PDB entry 8UDL | electron microscopy, 2.37 A resolution | chains A and T of the 5 polymer chains in the assembly

[Chain A]
Protein: DNA polymerase subunit gamma-1
Source organism: Homo sapiens
Notes: EC 2.7.7.7
UniProtKB: P54098 (DPOG1_HUMAN); residue numbers follow UniProt; this construct covers 1-1239
Chain sequence (1239 residues; each row starts with the number of its first residue):
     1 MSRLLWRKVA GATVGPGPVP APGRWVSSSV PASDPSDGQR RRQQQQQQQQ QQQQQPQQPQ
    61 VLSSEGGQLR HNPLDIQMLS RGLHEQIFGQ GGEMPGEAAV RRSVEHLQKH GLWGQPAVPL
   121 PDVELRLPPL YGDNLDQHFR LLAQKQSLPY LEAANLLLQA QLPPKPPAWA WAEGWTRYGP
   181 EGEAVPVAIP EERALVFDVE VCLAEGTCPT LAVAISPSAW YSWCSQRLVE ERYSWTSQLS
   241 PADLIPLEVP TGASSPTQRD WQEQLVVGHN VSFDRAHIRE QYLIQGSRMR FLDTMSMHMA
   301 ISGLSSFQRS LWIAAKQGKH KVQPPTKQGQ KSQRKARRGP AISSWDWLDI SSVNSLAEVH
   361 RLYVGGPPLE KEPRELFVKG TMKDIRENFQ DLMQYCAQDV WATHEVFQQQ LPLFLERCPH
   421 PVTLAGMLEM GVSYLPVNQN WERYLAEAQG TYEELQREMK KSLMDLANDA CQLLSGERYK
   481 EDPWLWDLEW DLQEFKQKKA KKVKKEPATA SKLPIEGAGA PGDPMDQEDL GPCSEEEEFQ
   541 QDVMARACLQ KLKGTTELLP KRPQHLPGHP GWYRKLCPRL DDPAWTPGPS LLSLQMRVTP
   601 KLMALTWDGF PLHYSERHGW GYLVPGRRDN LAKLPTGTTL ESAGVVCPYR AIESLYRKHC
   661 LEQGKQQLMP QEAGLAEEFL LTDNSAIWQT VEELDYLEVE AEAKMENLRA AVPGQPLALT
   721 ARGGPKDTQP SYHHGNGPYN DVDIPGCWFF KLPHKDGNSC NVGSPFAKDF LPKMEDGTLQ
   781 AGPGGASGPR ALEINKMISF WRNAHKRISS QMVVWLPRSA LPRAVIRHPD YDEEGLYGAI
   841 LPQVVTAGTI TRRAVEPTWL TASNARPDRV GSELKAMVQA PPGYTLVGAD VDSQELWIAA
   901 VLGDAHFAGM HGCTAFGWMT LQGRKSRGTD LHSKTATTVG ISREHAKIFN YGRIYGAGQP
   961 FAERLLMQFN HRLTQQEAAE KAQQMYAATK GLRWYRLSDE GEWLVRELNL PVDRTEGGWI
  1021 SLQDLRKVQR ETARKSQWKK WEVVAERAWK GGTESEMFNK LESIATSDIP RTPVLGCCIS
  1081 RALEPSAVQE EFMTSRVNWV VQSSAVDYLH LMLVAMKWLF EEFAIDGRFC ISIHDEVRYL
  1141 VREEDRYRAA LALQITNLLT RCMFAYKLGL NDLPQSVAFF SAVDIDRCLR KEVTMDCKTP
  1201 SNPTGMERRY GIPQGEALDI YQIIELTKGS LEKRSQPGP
Disordered / not traced: 1-68, 252-259, 317-341, 500-529, 632-644, 664-729, 998-1048, 1236-1239
Cystine bridges: Cys418-Cys1077
UniProt features mapped onto this chain:
  - region: Gln43 to Gln55 (Does not contribute to polymerase and exonuclease enzymatic activities), Thr858 to Asn864 (Trigger loop)
  - motif: Val196 to Glu200 (Exo I), Val267 to Arg275 (Exo II), Tyr395 to Thr403 (Exo III), Val887 to Leu896 (Pol A), Arg943 to Gly958 (Pol B), His1134 to Val1141 (Pol C)
  - active site: Asp198 (Exonuclease activity)
  - binding site (DNA): Ser306, Ser593, Lys806, Thr849, Thr1094, Ser1095
  - binding site (RNA): Arg579, His754, Gly763, Lys768, Ser863, Arg869
  - binding site (a 2'-deoxyribonucleoside 5'-triphosphate): Asp890, Val891, Ser893, Glu895, Arg943, Lys947, Tyr951, Asp1135
  - binding site (Mg(2+)): Asp890, Val891, Asp1135
  - site (Critical for replication fidelity and mismatch recognition): Arg853, Gln1102
  - natural variant: Arg3 (R3P: In PEOB1 and SANDO), Gln55 (Q55QQ; Q55QQQ), Arg227 (R227W: In PEOB1 and MTDPS4B), Arg232 (R232G: In MTDPS4A; R232H: In LS), Leu244 (L244P: In MTDPS4A), Thr251 (T251I: In PEOB1, MTDPS4A and MTDPS4B), Gly268 (G268A: In PEOB1), Arg275 (R275Q: Found in a patient with epileptic encephalopathy, developmental delay and moderate intellectual disability; uncertain significance), His277 (H277L: In PEOB1; uncertain significance), Gly303 (G303R: In MTDPS4A), Leu304 (L304R: In PEOB1 and SANDO; L304SANDO: In PEOB1), Ser305 (S305R: In MTDPS4A), 52 further natural variant entries in UniProt
  - mutagenesis: Asp198 (D198A: Abolishes exonuclease activity; when associated with A-200. Decreases polymerase exonucleolytic proofreading by 30-fold for the T:G mismatch and by 14-fold for the A:A mismatch ...), Glu200 (E200A: Abolishes exonuclease activity; when associated with A-198. Decreases polymerase exonucleolytic proofreading by 30-fold for the T:G mismatch and by 14-fold for the A:A mismatch ...), Asp274 (D274A: Unable to idle at the 5'-end of the nascent DNA strand. Continues DNA synthesis into double-stranded DNA past the 5'-end creating a flap structure that cannot be ligated), Lys498 (K498C: Decreases processive DNA synthesis), Lys499 (K499C: Decreases processive DNA synthesis), Lys501 (K501C: Decreases processive DNA synthesis), Val543 to Leu558 (Markedly decreases the stimulation by POLG2, resulting in impaired processive DNA synthesis), Leu549 (L549N: Decreases processive DNA synthesis), Leu552 (L552N: Decreases processive DNA synthesis), Lys553 (K553N: Decreases processive DNA synthesis), Arg853 (R853A: Abolishes primer DNA extention in the presence of dNTPs. Impairs intrinsic polymerase processivity. Enhances exonuclease activity leading to primer DNA degradation), Asp890 (D890N: Abolishes DNA polymerase activity), 1 further mutagenesis entry in UniProt
What the authors report for this chain:
  - conformationally variable residues (side-chain flip): Tyr955
  - contacts within the chain: Arg853-His1134
  - catalytic residues: Asp1135
  - mutagenesis - R853A: abolished catalytic activity

[Chain T]
Molecule: 24-nt DNA strand
Sequence (24 nucleotides; row label = number of the first residue in the row):
     3 AGGTATGGCA CTGGCCGTCG TTTT

[Chain A / chain T interface]
Residue-residue contacts - 42 pairs, chain A then chain T:
  Ser306(A) with DA7(T), hydrogen bond to the phosphate
  Lys498(A) with DG22(T), salt bridge to the phosphate
  Lys499(A) with DT23(T), phosphate contact
  Pro560(A) with DG22(T), phosphate contact
  Lys561(A) with DC21(T), phosphate contact; DG22(T), hydrogen bond to the phosphate
  Arg562(A) with DT20(T), hydrogen bond to the sugar; DC21(T), sugar contact
  Ser593(A) with DA12(T), hydrogen bond to the phosphate
  Gln595(A) with DC11(T), phosphate contact; DA12(T), sugar contact
  Met596(A) with DC13(T), phosphate contact
  Arg597(A) with DC13(T), hydrogen bond to the phosphate
  Asn803(A) with DG9(T), base contact; DG10(T), sugar contact
  Lys806(A) with DG10(T), hydrogen bond to the phosphate; DC11(T), salt bridge to the phosphate
  Arg807(A) with DG9(T), sugar contact
  Thr849(A) with DT6(T), phosphate contact; DA7(T), phosphate contact
  Ile850(A) with DT6(T), phosphate contact; DA7(T), hydrogen bond to the phosphate
  Arg853(A) with DG5(T), base contact
  Val855(A) with DT8(T), sugar contact
  Pro857(A) with DG9(T), phosphate contact
  Tyr955(A) with DG4(T), base contact; DG5(T), base contact
  Gly956(A) with DA3(T), sugar contact
  Ala957(A) with DG4(T), phosphate contact
  Gly958(A) with DA3(T), sugar contact; DG4(T), hydrogen bond to the phosphate
  Pro960(A) with DA3(T), phosphate contact; DG4(T), phosphate contact
  Phe961(A) with DG4(T), base contact
  Met1093(A) with DA3(T), base contact
  Thr1094(A) with DA3(T), base contact; DG5(T), phosphate contact
  Ser1095(A) with DG5(T), phosphate contact; DT6(T), hydrogen bond to the phosphate
  Asn1098(A) with DG5(T), sugar contact
  Gln1102(A) with DG5(T), base contact; DT6(T), hydrogen bond to the sugar
Also at the interface, not in a pair above, chain A (38 interface residues in all): Leu304, Ser305, Arg309, Gly848, Thr861, Tyr951, Gly952, Gln959, Glu1090
Also at the interface, not in a pair above, chain T (17 interface residues in all): DT14, DG19

[Summary]
Chain A and chain T form an interface of 38 and 17 residues respectively, with 10 hydrogen bonds and 2 salt
bridges. Among the polar pairs are Arg562(A)-DT20(T), Gln1102(A)-DT6(T) and Ser306(A)-DA7(T). The paper
reports the catalytic residue Asp1135(A); R853A of chain A abolishes catalytic activity.
Here chain A is DNA polymerase subunit gamma-1 (Homo sapiens) and chain T is a 24-nt DNA strand. Entry 8UDL
(Human Mitochondrial DNA Polymerase Gamma Binary Complex) was determined by electron microscopy together with
8UDK from the same study.
